Entry 2CAR (X-ray diffraction, 1.09 A resolution); this record covers chains A and B.

== Chain A (and B) ==
Molecule: Inosine triphosphate pyrophosphatase
Source organism: Homo sapiens
Notes: EC 3.6.1.19; chain B of this document is another copy of the same molecule, construct and numbering; everything in this record applies to it too
UniProtKB: Q9BY32 (ITPA_HUMAN); residue numbers follow UniProt; this construct covers 1-194
Amino-acid sequence (196 residues; each row starts with the number of its first residue; numbers below 1 keep their minus sign (Gly-1 is residue -1)):
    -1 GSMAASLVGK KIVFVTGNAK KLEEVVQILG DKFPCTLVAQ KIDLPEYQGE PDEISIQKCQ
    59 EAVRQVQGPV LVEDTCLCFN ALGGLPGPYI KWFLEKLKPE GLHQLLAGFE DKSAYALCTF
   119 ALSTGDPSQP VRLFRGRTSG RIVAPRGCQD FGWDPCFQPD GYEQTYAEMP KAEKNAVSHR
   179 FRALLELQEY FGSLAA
Swiss-Prot annotation at these positions:
  - binding site (ITP): Thr14 to Lys19, Lys56, Asp72, Thr73, Lys89, Phe149 to Asp152, Lys172, His177, Arg178
  - binding site (Mg(2+)): Glu44
  - modified residue: Ala2 (N-acetylalanine)
  - natural variant: Pro32 (P32T: In ITPAD), Arg178 (R178C: In DEE35; uncertain significance)

== Interface between chain A and chain B ==
Contacting residue pairs (43):
  Pro43(A) - Tyr45(B)  hydrophobic
  Glu44(A) - Tyr45(B)
  Glu44(A) - Gln46(B)  hydrogen bond (backbone-backbone)
  Tyr45(A) - Pro43(B)  hydrophobic
  Tyr45(A) - Glu44(B)
  Tyr45(A) - Tyr45(B)  hydrophobic
  Tyr45(A) - Gln46(B)  hydrogen bond (backbone-side chain)
  Gln46(A) - Glu44(B)  hydrogen bond (backbone-backbone)
  Gln46(A) - Tyr45(B)  hydrogen bond (side chain-backbone)
  Gln46(A) - Pro86(B)
  Gln46(A) - Tyr87(B)
  Gln46(A) - Trp90(B)  hydrogen bond
  Gly47(A) - Trp90(B)
  Gln55(A) - Pro43(B)
  Leu80(A) - Lys94(B)
  Leu80(A) - Leu95(B)  hydrophobic
  Leu80(A) - Leu103(B)  hydrophobic
  Gly81(A) - Lys94(B)  hydrogen bond (backbone-side chain)
  Leu83(A) - Trp90(B)
  Leu83(A) - Phe91(B)  hydrophobic
  Leu83(A) - Lys94(B)
  Pro86(A) - Gln46(B)
  Tyr87(A) - Gln46(B)
  Tyr87(A) - Tyr87(B)  hydrophobic
  Tyr87(A) - Trp90(B)  hydrogen bond
  Trp90(A) - Gln46(B)  hydrogen bond
  Trp90(A) - Leu83(B)
  Trp90(A) - Tyr87(B)  hydrogen bond
  Phe91(A) - Leu83(B)  hydrophobic
  Phe91(A) - Phe91(B)  hydrophobic
  Lys94(A) - Leu80(B)
  Lys94(A) - Gly81(B)
  Lys94(A) - Leu83(B)
  Leu95(A) - Leu80(B)  hydrophobic
  Leu95(A) - Phe107(B)  hydrophobic
  Gln102(A) - Gly106(B)  hydrogen bond (side chain-backbone)
  Gln102(A) - Phe107(B)
  Leu103(A) - Leu80(B)  hydrophobic
  Leu103(A) - Leu103(B)
  Ala105(A) - Gly106(B)
  Gly106(A) - Gln102(B)  hydrogen bond (backbone-side chain)
  Gly106(A) - Ala105(B)
  Phe107(A) - Gln102(B)
Interface residues without a listed pair, chain A (26 interface residues in all): Glu48, Glu51, Ile52, Ala79, Pro84, Gly99
Interface residues without a listed pair, chain B (24 interface residues in all): Gly47, Glu48, Ile52, Ala79, Pro84, Gly99

== In short ==
The interface between chain A and chain B involves 26 residues on one side and 24 on the other, with 11
hydrogen bonds. Among the polar pairs are Tyr45(A)-Gln46(B), Gln46(A)-Trp90(B) and Gly81(A)-Lys94(B).
Chain A and chain B are both Inosine triphosphate pyrophosphatase (Homo sapiens); the structure, Crystal
Structure Of Human Inosine Triphosphatase, was determined by X-ray diffraction.
